Entry 6KX5 (X-ray diffraction, 2.00 A resolution); this record covers chain A.

[Chain A]
Molecule: Cryptochrome-1
Source organism: Mus musculus
Reference sequence: P97784 (CRY1_MOUSE); numbering as in UniProt (aligned over 1-496)
Amino-acid sequence (498 residues; each row starts with the number of its first residue; numbers below 1 keep their minus sign (Gly-1 is residue -1)):
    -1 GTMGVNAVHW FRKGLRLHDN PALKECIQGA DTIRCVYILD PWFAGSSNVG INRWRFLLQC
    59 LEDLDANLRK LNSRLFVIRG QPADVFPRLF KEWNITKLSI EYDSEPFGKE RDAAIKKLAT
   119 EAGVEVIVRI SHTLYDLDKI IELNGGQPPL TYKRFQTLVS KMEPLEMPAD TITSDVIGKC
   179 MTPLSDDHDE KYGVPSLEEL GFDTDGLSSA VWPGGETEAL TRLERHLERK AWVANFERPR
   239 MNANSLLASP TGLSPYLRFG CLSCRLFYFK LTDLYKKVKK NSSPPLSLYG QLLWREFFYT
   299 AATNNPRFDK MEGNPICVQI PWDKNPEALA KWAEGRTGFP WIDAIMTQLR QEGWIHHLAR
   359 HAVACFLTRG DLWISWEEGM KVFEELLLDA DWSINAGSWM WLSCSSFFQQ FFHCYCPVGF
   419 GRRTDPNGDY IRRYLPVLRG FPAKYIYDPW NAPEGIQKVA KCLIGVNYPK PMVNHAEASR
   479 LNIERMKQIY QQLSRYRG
Unresolved in the structure: -1 to 1, 40-45, 236-238, 278-281, 491-496
Sequence notes: expression tag (-1 to 0)
Ligand contacts: DYR (2-carbazol-9-yl-N-(2-chloranyl-6-cyano-phenyl)ethanamide): Trp292, Phe296, His355, Arg358, His359, Ala362, Phe381, Leu385, Asp387, Ala388, Ile392, Asn393, Ser396, Trp397, Trp399, Leu400
Swiss-Prot annotation at these positions:
  - region: Val471 to Arg493 (Interaction with TIMELESS)
  - motif: Asn50 to Phe54 (LIR 1), Asp82 to Leu87 (LIR 2), Lys151 to Leu156 (LIR 3), Leu255 to Leu260 (LIR 4), Asp271 to Val276 (LIR 5), Ser285 to Leu290 (LIR 6), Thr335 to Trp339 (LIR 7), Lys379 to Leu384 (LIR 8), Gly395 to Leu400 (LIR 9), His411 to Val416 (LIR 10), Arg430 to Val435 (LIR 11), Gln486 to Leu491 (LIR 12), Ser492 to Gly496 (LIR 13)
  - binding site (FAD): Ser252, Gln289, His355, Asp387 to Asp389
  - modified residue (Phosphoserine): Ser71, Ser247, Ser280
  - cross-link (Glycyl lysine isopeptide (Lys-Gly)): Lys11 (interchain with G-Cter in ubiquitin), Lys107 (interchain with G-Cter in ubiquitin), Lys159 (interchain with G-Cter in ubiquitin), Lys329 (interchain with G-Cter in ubiquitin), Lys485 (interchain with G-Cter in ubiquitin)

[In short]
Ligands of chain A: compound DYR. Curated annotation (UniProt) lists 6 FAD-binding residues.
Chain A is Cryptochrome-1 (Mus musculus); the structure, Crystal structure of mouse Cryptochrome 1 in complex
with KL044 compound, was determined by X-ray diffraction together with 6KX4, 6KX6 and 6KX7 from the same
study.
